PDB entry 7ZMG | electron microscopy, 2.44 A resolution | chains 1 and 3 of the 43 polymer chains in the assembly

# Chain 1
Name: NADH-ubiquinone oxidoreductase chain 1
Organism: Chaetomium thermophilum var. thermophilum DSM 1495
Notes: EC 7.1.1.2
Reference sequence: G1DJA6 (G1DJA6_CHATD); residue numbers follow UniProt; this construct covers 1-378
Amino-acid sequence (378 residues; row label = number of the first residue in the row):
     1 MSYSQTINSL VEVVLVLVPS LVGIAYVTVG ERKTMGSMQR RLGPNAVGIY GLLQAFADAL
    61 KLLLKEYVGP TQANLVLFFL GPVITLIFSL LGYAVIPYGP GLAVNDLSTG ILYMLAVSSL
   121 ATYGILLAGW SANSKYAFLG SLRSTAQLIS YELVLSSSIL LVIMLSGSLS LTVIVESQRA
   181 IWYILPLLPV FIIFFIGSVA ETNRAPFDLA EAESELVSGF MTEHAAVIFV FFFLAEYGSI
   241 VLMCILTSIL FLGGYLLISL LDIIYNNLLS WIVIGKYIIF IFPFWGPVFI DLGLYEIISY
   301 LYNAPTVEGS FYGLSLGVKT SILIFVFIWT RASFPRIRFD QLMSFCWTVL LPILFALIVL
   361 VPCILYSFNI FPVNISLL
Unresolved in the structure: 259-302
Ligand contacts:
  - 1,2-Distearoyl-sn-glycerophosphoethanolamine (3PE), molecule 1: Ile87, Phe88, Leu91, Asn105, Leu107, Tyr113
  - 1,2-Distearoyl-sn-glycerophosphoethanolamine (3PE), molecule 2: Pro186, Leu187, Pro189, Val190, Leu357, Leu360, Val361, Ile364, Phe368
  - 1,2-Distearoyl-sn-glycerophosphoethanolamine (3PE), molecule 3: Pro189, Phe191, Ile192, Ile193, Phe195, Ile196, Pro206, Phe207, Leu323, Val326, Thr330, Phe334, Ile337, Phe345, Val349, Leu350, Ile353
  - 1,2-Distearoyl-sn-glycerophosphoethanolamine (3PE), molecule 4: Pro352, Phe355, Ala356
  - 1,2-diacyl-sn-glycero-3-phosphocholine (PC1), molecule 1: Val22, Tyr26, Asn45, Ala46, Val47, Gly48, Ile49, Leu52, Leu53, Phe56
  - 1,2-diacyl-sn-glycero-3-phosphocholine (PC1), molecule 2: Leu53, Phe56, Ala59, Leu60, Leu63
From the paper describing this entry:
  - conformationally variable residues (loop rearrangement): Glu211, Glu223
  - contacts within the chain: Glu152-Glu201 (water-mediated contact)

# Chain 3
Name: NADH-ubiquinone oxidoreductase chain 3
Organism: Chaetomium thermophilum var. thermophilum DSM 1495
Notes: EC 7.1.1.2
Reference sequence: G1DJ99 (G1DJ99_CHATD); residue numbers follow UniProt; this construct covers 1-146
Amino-acid sequence (146 residues; numbered 1 to 146; the number before each row is that of its first residue):
     1 MSAMSIYIIF VSIIAILFLA IDLIFAPHNP YKEKLSAFEC GFHSFSQSRS PFNISFFIYG
    61 LVFLLLDLEI LLLYPFAVSE YVNSAYGLAA ALIFIGIITI GFVYELGHDA LKVHSRQNIS
   121 TKDLKSSVVI SYLGNINNDS VNLHIK
Unresolved in the structure: 33-45, 118-123, 137-146
Ligand contacts:
  - 1,2-Distearoyl-sn-glycerophosphoethanolamine (3PE), molecule 1: Ser2, Met4, Ile8
  - 1,2-Distearoyl-sn-glycerophosphoethanolamine (3PE), molecule 2: Thr99, Phe102, Val103, Leu106, Gly107
  - 1,2-diacyl-sn-glycero-3-phosphocholine (PC1): Leu23, Ile24, Phe25, Ala26, Pro27, His28

# How chain 1 and chain 3 interact
Contacting residue pairs (97; chain 1 residue first):
  Thr6(1) - Met1(3)  hydrogen bond (side chain-backbone)
  Ser9(1) - Met1(3)  hydrogen bond (side chain-backbone)
  Ser9(1) - Ser2(3)
  Ser9(1) - Ala3(3)  hydrogen bond (side chain-backbone)
  Ser9(1) - Ile6(3)
  Leu10(1) - Ile6(3)  hydrophobic
  Leu10(1) - Phe10(3)  hydrophobic
  Val13(1) - Ala3(3)
  Val13(1) - Ile6(3)  hydrophobic
  Val13(1) - Tyr7(3)
  Val13(1) - Phe10(3)  hydrophobic
  Val14(1) - Phe10(3)  hydrophobic
  Leu17(1) - Tyr7(3)
  Leu17(1) - Phe10(3)  hydrophobic
  Leu17(1) - Val11(3)  hydrophobic
  Leu17(1) - Ile14(3)  hydrophobic
  Leu62(1) - Asp22(3)
  Leu63(1) - Phe18(3)
  Leu63(1) - Ile21(3)
  Leu63(1) - Asp22(3)
  Leu64(1) - Phe25(3)  hydrophobic
  Leu64(1) - Ala26(3)
  Leu64(1) - Pro27(3)
  Lys65(1) - Asp22(3)
  Lys65(1) - Ala26(3)
  Glu66(1) - Pro27(3)
  Glu66(1) - Tyr31(3)
  Tyr67(1) - Asp22(3)
  Tyr67(1) - Leu23(3)
  Tyr67(1) - His28(3)  hydrogen bond
  Phe79(1) - Leu19(3)  hydrophobic
  Ile87(1) - Val11(3)  hydrophobic
  Ile87(1) - Ser12(3)
  Leu90(1) - Tyr7(3)  hydrogen bond (backbone-side chain)
  Leu90(1) - Val11(3)  hydrophobic
  Leu91(1) - Tyr7(3)  hydrophobic
  Leu91(1) - Ile8(3)  hydrophobic
  Tyr93(1) - Tyr7(3)
  Ala94(1) - Met4(3)  hydrophobic
  Val104(1) - Ala3(3)
  Asn105(1) - Met4(3)
  Tyr113(1) - Met4(3)
  Leu115(1) - Tyr74(3)
  Leu142(1) - Phe56(3)  hydrophobic
  Arg143(1) - Phe56(3)
  Ile149(1) - Phe63(3)
  Leu153(1) - Phe63(3)
  Leu153(1) - Leu66(3)  hydrophobic
  Leu153(1) - Asp67(3)
  Leu153(1) - Ile70(3)  hydrophobic
  Ser156(1) - Tyr74(3)  hydrogen bond (backbone-side chain)
  Ser157(1) - Ile70(3)
  Ile159(1) - Tyr74(3)
  Leu160(1) - Leu73(3)  hydrophobic
  Leu160(1) - Tyr74(3)  hydrophobic
  Leu160(1) - Ala77(3)  hydrophobic
  Ile163(1) - Ala77(3)
  Ile163(1) - Val78(3)  hydrophobic
  Met164(1) - Ala77(3)  hydrophobic
  Met164(1) - Glu80(3)
  Gly167(1) - Ala77(3)
  Gly167(1) - Val78(3)
  Leu169(1) - Tyr74(3)  hydrophobic
  Leu169(1) - Val78(3)  hydrophobic
  Ala226(1) - Asp22(3)
  Val227(1) - Phe18(3)
  Val227(1) - Asp22(3)
  Val230(1) - Phe18(3)  hydrophobic
  Phe231(1) - Ala15(3)
  Phe231(1) - Phe18(3)  hydrophobic
  Leu234(1) - Phe18(3)  hydrophobic
  Met343(1) - Tyr59(3)  hydrophobic
  Trp347(1) - Val62(3)  hydrophobic
  Trp347(1) - Phe63(3)
  Trp347(1) - Leu66(3)  hydrophobic
  Trp347(1) - Phe102(3)
  Trp347(1) - Leu106(3)
  Trp347(1) - Leu111(3)  hydrophobic
  Pro352(1) - Phe102(3)  hydrophobic
  Phe355(1) - Leu66(3)  hydrophobic
  Ile358(1) - Ile95(3)  hydrophobic
  Val359(1) - Ile95(3)  hydrophobic
  Pro362(1) - Glu80(3)
  Pro362(1) - Leu88(3)  hydrophobic
  Tyr366(1) - Ser84(3)
  Tyr366(1) - Ala85(3)
  Tyr366(1) - Leu88(3)  hydrophobic
  Phe371(1) - Glu80(3)
  Phe371(1) - Tyr81(3)
  Phe371(1) - Ser84(3)
  Pro372(1) - Tyr81(3)
  Val373(1) - Tyr81(3)  hydrophobic
  Asn374(1) - Ala77(3)
  Asn374(1) - Val78(3)  hydrogen bond (side chain-backbone)
  Asn374(1) - Ser79(3)
  Asn374(1) - Glu80(3)  hydrogen bond (side chain-backbone)
  Asn374(1) - Tyr81(3)  hydrogen bond (side chain-backbone)
Interface residues without a listed pair, chain 1 (65 interface residues in all): Gln5, Val16, Leu21, Leu86, Ile111, Leu112, Leu139, Ala146, Glu152, Ser168, Phe339, Leu351, Cys363, Leu365
Interface residues without a listed pair, chain 3 (47 interface residues in all): Asn29, Gly60, Phe76, Leu92

# Overview
65 residues of chain 1 face 47 of chain 3 across their interface; the contacts include 9 hydrogen bonds. Polar
pairs include Thr6(1)-Met1(3), Ser9(1)-Met1(3) and Ser9(1)-Ala3(3). 2
1,2-Distearoyl-sn-glycerophosphoethanolamine molecules are bound between chain 1 and chain 3. The paper
reports conformational variability at Glu211(1) and Glu223(1); contacts within the chain involving Glu152(1)
and Glu201(1).
Here chain 1 is NADH-ubiquinone oxidoreductase chain 1 and chain 3 is NADH-ubiquinone oxidoreductase chain 3,
both from Chaetomium thermophilum var. thermophilum DSM 1495. Entry 7ZMG (CryoEM structure of mitochondrial
complex I from Chaetomium thermophilum (state 1)) was determined by electron microscopy together with 7ZM7,
7ZM8, 7ZMB, 7ZME and 7ZMH from the same study.
